Entry 7SBA (electron microscopy, 2.90 A resolution); this record covers chains I and Y of the 14 polymer chains in the assembly.

# Chain I
Name: Cas10d
Organism: Synechocystis sp. PCC 6803
Reference sequence: Q6ZEI7 (Q6ZEI7_SYNY3); residue numbers follow UniProt; this construct covers 1-975
Amino-acid sequence (975 residues; each row starts with the number of its first residue):
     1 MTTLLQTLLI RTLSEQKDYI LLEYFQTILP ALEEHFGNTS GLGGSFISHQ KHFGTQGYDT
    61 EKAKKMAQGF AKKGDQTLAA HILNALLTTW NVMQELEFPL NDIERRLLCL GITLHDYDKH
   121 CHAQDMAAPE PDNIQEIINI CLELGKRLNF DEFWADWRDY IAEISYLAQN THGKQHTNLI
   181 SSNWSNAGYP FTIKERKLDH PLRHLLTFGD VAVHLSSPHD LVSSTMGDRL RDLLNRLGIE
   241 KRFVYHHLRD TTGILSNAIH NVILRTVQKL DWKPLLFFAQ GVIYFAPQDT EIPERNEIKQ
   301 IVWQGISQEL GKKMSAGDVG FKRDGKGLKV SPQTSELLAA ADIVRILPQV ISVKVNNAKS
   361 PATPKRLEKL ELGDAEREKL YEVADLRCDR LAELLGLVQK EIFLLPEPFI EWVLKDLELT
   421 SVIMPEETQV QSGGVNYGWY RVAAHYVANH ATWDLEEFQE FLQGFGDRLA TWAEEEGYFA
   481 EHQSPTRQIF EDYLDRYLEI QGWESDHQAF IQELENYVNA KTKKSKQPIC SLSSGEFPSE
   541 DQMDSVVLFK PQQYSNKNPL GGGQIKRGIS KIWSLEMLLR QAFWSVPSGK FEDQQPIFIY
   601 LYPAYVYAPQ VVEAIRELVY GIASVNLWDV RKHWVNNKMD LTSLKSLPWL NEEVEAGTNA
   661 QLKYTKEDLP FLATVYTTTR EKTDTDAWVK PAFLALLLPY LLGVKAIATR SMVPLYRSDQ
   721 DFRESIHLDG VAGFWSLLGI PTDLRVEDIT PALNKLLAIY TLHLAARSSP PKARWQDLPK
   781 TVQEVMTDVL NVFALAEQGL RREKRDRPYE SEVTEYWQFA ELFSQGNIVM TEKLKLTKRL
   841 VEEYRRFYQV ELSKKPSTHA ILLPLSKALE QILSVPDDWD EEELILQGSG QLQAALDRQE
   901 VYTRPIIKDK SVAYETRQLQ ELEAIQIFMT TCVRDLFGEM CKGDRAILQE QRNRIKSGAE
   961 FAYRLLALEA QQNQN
Disordered / not traced: 1, 39-74, 118-133, 170-183, 652-660
From the paper describing this entry:
  - binding site for DNA non-target strand (chain Y): Lys326, Gly433, Tyr437, Arg680
  - binding site for DNA target strand: Lys326, Gln431
  - specificity-determining residues: Lys326
  - mutagenesis - K326A, K326P: abolished binding to dsDNA target
  - catalytic residues: His81, His115, Asp210, His214
  - catalytic residues: Asp116 (by similarity / conservation)

# Chain Y
Molecule: DNA non-target strand
Sequence (13 nucleotides; each row starts with the number of its first residue):
     1 CACGTTGATT TTT

# Chain I / chain Y interface
Residue-residue contacts (31; chain I residue first):
  Arg323(I) - DG7(Y)  phosphate contact
  Arg323(I) - DA8(Y)  salt bridge to the phosphate
  Asp324(I) - DG7(Y)  sugar contact
  Gly325(I) - DT6(Y)  sugar contact
  Gly325(I) - DG7(Y)  sugar contact
  Lys326(I) - DG4(Y)  base contact
  Lys326(I) - DT5(Y)  hydrogen bond to the base
  Asn357(I) - DA8(Y)  hydrogen bond to the phosphate
  Lys365(I) - DG7(Y)  salt bridge to the phosphate
  Arg366(I) - DT6(Y)  sugar contact
  Arg366(I) - DG7(Y)  salt bridge to the phosphate
  Lys369(I) - DT5(Y)  salt bridge to the phosphate
  Lys369(I) - DT6(Y)  salt bridge to the phosphate
  Ser432(I) - DT5(Y)  sugar contact
  Gly433(I) - DG4(Y)  hydrogen bond to the base
  Gly433(I) - DT5(Y)  sugar contact
  Val435(I) - DT5(Y)  phosphate contact
  Tyr437(I) - DT5(Y)  hydrogen bond to the phosphate
  Tyr437(I) - DT6(Y)  hydrogen bond to the phosphate
  Lys590(I) - DT9(Y)  hydrogen bond to the base
  Gln594(I) - DT10(Y)  sugar contact
  Asn626(I) - DT13(Y)  hydrogen bond to the sugar
  Trp628(I) - DT13(Y)  stacking on the base
  Arg680(I) - DT9(Y)  hydrogen bond to the base
  Arg680(I) - DT10(Y)  base contact
  Arg680(I) - DT11(Y)  base contact
  Arg680(I) - DT12(Y)  base contact
  Glu681(I) - DT12(Y)  base contact
  Lys690(I) - DT12(Y)  sugar contact
  Pro770(I) - DT13(Y)  base contact
  Pro771(I) - DT13(Y)  base contact
Interface residues without a listed pair, chain I (27 interface residues in all): Lys322, Ser585, Pro587, Lys632, Thr678, Lys772

# Summary
The interface between chain I and chain Y involves 27 residues on one side and 10 on the other; the contacts
include 8 hydrogen bonds, 5 salt bridges and 1 aromatic stacking contact. Polar pairs include
Lys326(I)-DT5(Y), Gly433(I)-DG4(Y) and Lys590(I)-DT9(Y). From the paper: catalytic residues His81(I),
His115(I) and Asp210(I) among others; K326A and K326P of chain I abolish binding to dsDNA target.
Chain I is Cas10d (Synechocystis sp. PCC 6803) and chain Y is DNA non-target strand; the structure, Structure
of type I-D Cascade bound to a dsDNA target, was determined by electron microscopy (same publication as 7SBB).
